PDB entry 5C2C | X-ray diffraction, 2.09 A resolution | chains B and C of the 3 polymer chains in the assembly

[Chain B (and C)]
Name: Form II RubisCO
Notes: chain C of this document is another copy of the same molecule, construct and numbering; everything in this record applies to it too
Sequence (479 residues; numbered -19 to 459; the number before each row is that of its first residue; numbers below 1 keep their minus sign (Met-19 is residue -19)):
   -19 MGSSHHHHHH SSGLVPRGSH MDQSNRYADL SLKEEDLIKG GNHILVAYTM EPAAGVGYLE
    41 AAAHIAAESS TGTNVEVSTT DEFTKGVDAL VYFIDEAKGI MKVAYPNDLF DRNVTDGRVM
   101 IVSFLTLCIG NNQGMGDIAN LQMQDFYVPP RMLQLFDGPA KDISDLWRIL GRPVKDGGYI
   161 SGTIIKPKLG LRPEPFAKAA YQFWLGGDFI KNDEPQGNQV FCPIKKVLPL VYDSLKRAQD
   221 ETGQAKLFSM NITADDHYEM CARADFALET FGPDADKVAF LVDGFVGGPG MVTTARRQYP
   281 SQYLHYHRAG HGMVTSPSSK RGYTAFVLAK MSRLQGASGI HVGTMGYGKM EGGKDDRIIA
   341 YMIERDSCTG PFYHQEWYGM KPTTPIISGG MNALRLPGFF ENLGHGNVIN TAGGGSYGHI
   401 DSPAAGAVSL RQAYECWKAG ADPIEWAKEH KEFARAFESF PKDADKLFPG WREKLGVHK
Not modelled in the structure: -19 to 2, 53-62, 448-459 (chain C: -19 to 1, 53-61, 458-459)
Modified residues: Lys191 (lysine nz-carboxylic acid; KCX)
Metal / ion sites: Mg2+ site 1: Gln122, Ser299; Mg2+ site 2: Lys191, Asp193, Glu194

[Interface between chain B and chain C]
Contacting residue pairs (151):
  Ala47(B) - Lys168(C)
  Glu48(B) - Lys168(C)
  Ser50(B) - Lys168(C)  hydrogen bond (backbone-side chain)
  Ser50(B) - Leu169(C)
  Thr51(B) - Pro167(C)
  Thr51(B) - Lys168(C)
  Thr51(B) - Leu169(C)
  Gly52(B) - Lys168(C)
  Thr64(B) - Leu169(C)
  Thr64(B) - Gly170(C)
  Val67(B) - Phe201(C)  hydrophobic
  Asp88(B) - Gln199(C)
  Asp88(B) - Val200(C)
  Asp88(B) - Phe201(C)
  Leu89(B) - Leu169(C)  hydrophobic
  Leu89(B) - Gln199(C)  hydrogen bond (backbone-side chain)
  Asp91(B) - Gly197(C)
  Asp91(B) - Asn198(C)  hydrogen bond (side chain-backbone)
  Asp91(B) - Gln199(C)
  Asp91(B) - Arg243(C)  salt bridge
  Arg92(B) - Asn198(C)  hydrogen bond (backbone-side chain)
  Arg92(B) - Arg243(C)  hydrogen bond (backbone-side chain)
  Asn93(B) - Asn198(C)
  Asn93(B) - Glu239(C)
  Val94(B) - Asn198(C)
  Val94(B) - Glu239(C)  hydrogen bond (backbone-side chain)
  Thr95(B) - Glu239(C)  hydrogen bond
  Thr95(B) - Ala242(C)
  Met100(B) - Thr233(C)
  Met100(B) - Ala234(C)  hydrophobic
  Met100(B) - Asp235(C)
  Met100(B) - Arg243(C)
  Ile101(B) - Asp235(C)  hydrogen bond (backbone-side chain)
  Val102(B) - Thr233(C)
  Val102(B) - Asp235(C)  hydrogen bond (backbone-side chain)
  Val102(B) - Gly267(C)
  Val102(B) - Met271(C)  hydrophobic
  Leu105(B) - Val266(C)
  Thr106(B) - Glu194(C)
  Thr106(B) - Pro195(C)
  Thr106(B) - Asp263(C)
  Thr106(B) - Val266(C)
  Leu107(B) - Leu169(C)  hydrophobic
  Leu107(B) - Pro195(C)  hydrophobic
  Ile109(B) - Gly290(C)
  Ile109(B) - Met293(C)
  Gly110(B) - Gly290(C)  hydrogen bond (backbone-backbone)
  Asn111(B) - Glu194(C)  hydrogen bond
  Asn111(B) - His287(C)
  Asn111(B) - Ala289(C)
  Gln113(B) - Gly290(C)
  Gln113(B) - Gly292(C)
  Gln113(B) - Met293(C)
  Gly114(B) - Met330(C)
  Gly114(B) - Glu331(C)
  Pro167(B) - Thr51(C)
  Lys168(B) - Glu48(C)
  Lys168(B) - Ser50(C)  hydrogen bond (side chain-backbone)
  Lys168(B) - Thr51(C)
  Leu169(B) - Ser50(C)
  Leu169(B) - Thr51(C)
  Leu169(B) - Thr64(C)
  Leu169(B) - Leu89(C)  hydrophobic
  Leu169(B) - Leu107(C)  hydrophobic
  Gly170(B) - Thr64(C)
  Arg172(B) - Phe63(C)
  Glu194(B) - Thr106(C)
  Glu194(B) - Asn111(C)  hydrogen bond
  Pro195(B) - Thr106(C)
  Pro195(B) - Leu107(C)  hydrophobic
  Gly197(B) - Asp91(C)
  Asn198(B) - Asp91(C)  hydrogen bond (backbone-side chain)
  Asn198(B) - Arg92(C)  hydrogen bond (side chain-backbone)
  Asn198(B) - Asn93(C)
  Asn198(B) - Val94(C)
  Gln199(B) - Asp88(C)
  Gln199(B) - Leu89(C)  hydrogen bond (side chain-backbone)
  Gln199(B) - Asp91(C)
  Val200(B) - Asp88(C)
  Phe201(B) - Val67(C)  hydrophobic
  Phe201(B) - Asp88(C)
  Thr233(B) - Met100(C)
  Thr233(B) - Val102(C)
  Ala234(B) - Met100(C)  hydrophobic
  Asp235(B) - Met100(C)
  Asp235(B) - Ile101(C)  hydrogen bond (side chain-backbone)
  Asp235(B) - Val102(C)  hydrogen bond (side chain-backbone)
  Asp235(B) - Pro269(C)
  Asp235(B) - Gly270(C)
  Asp235(B) - Thr273(C)
  Asp236(B) - Thr273(C)
  Asp236(B) - Arg277(C)  salt bridge
  His237(B) - His237(C)
  His237(B) - Tyr238(C)  hydrogen bond
  Tyr238(B) - His237(C)  hydrogen bond
  Tyr238(B) - Gln278(C)
  Glu239(B) - Asn93(C)
  Glu239(B) - Val94(C)  hydrogen bond (side chain-backbone)
  Glu239(B) - Thr95(C)  hydrogen bond
  Ala242(B) - Thr95(C)
  Arg243(B) - Asp91(C)  salt bridge
  Arg243(B) - Arg92(C)  hydrogen bond (side chain-backbone)
  Arg243(B) - Met100(C)
  Asp263(B) - Thr106(C)
  Val266(B) - Leu105(C)  hydrophobic
  Val266(B) - Thr106(C)
  Val266(B) - Pro269(C)
  Gly267(B) - Val102(C)
  Gly267(B) - Gly268(C)
  Gly267(B) - Pro269(C)
  Gly267(B) - Gly270(C)
  Gly268(B) - Gly267(C)
  Pro269(B) - Asp235(C)
  Pro269(B) - Val266(C)
  Pro269(B) - Gly267(C)
  Gly270(B) - Asp235(C)
  Gly270(B) - Gly267(C)
  Gly270(B) - Met271(C)
  Met271(B) - Val102(C)  hydrophobic
  Met271(B) - Gly270(C)
  Thr273(B) - Asp235(C)
  Thr273(B) - Asp236(C)
  Arg277(B) - Asp236(C)  salt bridge
  Gln278(B) - Tyr238(C)
  His287(B) - Asn111(C)
  Ala289(B) - Asn111(C)
  Gly290(B) - Ile109(C)
  Gly290(B) - Gly110(C)  hydrogen bond (backbone-backbone)
  Gly290(B) - Asn111(C)
  Gly290(B) - Gln113(C)
  Gly292(B) - Gln113(C)
  Gly292(B) - Arg301(C)  hydrogen bond (backbone-side chain)
  Met293(B) - Ile109(C)
  Met293(B) - Gln113(C)
  Met293(B) - Val294(C)  hydrophobic
  Met293(B) - Arg301(C)
  Met293(B) - Gly302(C)
  Val294(B) - Met293(C)  hydrophobic
  Val294(B) - Val294(C)  hydrophobic
  Ser296(B) - Arg301(C)
  Ser298(B) - Arg301(C)  hydrogen bond
  Arg301(B) - Gly292(C)  hydrogen bond (side chain-backbone)
  Arg301(B) - Met293(C)
  Arg301(B) - Ser296(C)
  Arg301(B) - Ser298(C)  hydrogen bond
  Gly302(B) - Met293(C)
  Met330(B) - Gly114(C)
  Met330(B) - Gly116(C)
  Glu331(B) - Gly114(C)
  Glu331(B) - Ile118(C)
  Glu331(B) - Arg301(C)  salt bridge
Interface residues without a listed pair, chain B (77 interface residues in all): Phe90, Met115, Gly116, Ile118, Ala119, Ile204, Asn231, Thr274, Ser299
Interface residues without a listed pair, chain C (78 interface residues in all): Ala47, Gly52, Phe90, Met115, Ala119, Ile204, Asn231, Thr274, Ser299, Tyr303

[Overview]
Chain B and chain C form an interface of 77 and 78 residues respectively; the contacts include 28 hydrogen
bonds and 5 salt bridges. Polar contacts include Asp91(B)-Arg243(C), Asp236(B)-Arg277(C) and
Glu331(B)-Arg301(C). Gln122(B) and Ser299(B) coordinate Mg2+ site 1.
Chain B and chain C are both Form II RubisCO; the structure, GWS1B RubisCO: Form II RubisCO derived from
uncultivated Gallionellacea species (unliganded form), was determined by X-ray diffraction together with 5C2G
from the same study.
